2ZQK - chains M and N of the 3 polymer chains in the assembly; structure by X-ray diffraction, 2.80 A resolution.

[Chain M (and N)]
Molecule: Putative translocated intimin receptor protein (Translocated intimin receptor Tir)
Source organism: Escherichia coli
Notes: fragment: IBD domain; chain N of this document is another copy of the same molecule, construct and numbering; everything in this record applies to it too
Reference sequence: Q7DB77 (Q7DB77_ECO57); residues 1-68 here correspond to UniProt positions 269-336 (UniProt number = residue number + 268)
Chain sequence (77 residues; numbered 0 to 76; the number before each row is that of its first residue; numbering starts at 0):
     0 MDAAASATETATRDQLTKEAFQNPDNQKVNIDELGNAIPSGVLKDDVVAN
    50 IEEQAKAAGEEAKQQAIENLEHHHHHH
Unresolved in the structure: 0-4, 69-76 (chain N: 0-5, 69-76)
Construct notes: initiating methionine (0); expression tag (69-76)

[How chain M and chain N interact]
Residue-residue contacts (32):
  D13(M) - D13(N)
  D13(M) - Q14(N)
  D13(M) - K17(N)  salt bridge
  Q14(M) - D13(N)
  T16(M) - K17(N)
  K17(M) - D13(N)  salt bridge
  K17(M) - T16(N)
  K17(M) - F20(N)
  F20(M) - F20(N)  hydrophobic
  F20(M) - G40(N)
  Q21(M) - G40(N)
  P23(M) - P38(N)
  P23(M) - S39(N)
  P23(M) - G40(N)
  Q26(M) - Q26(N)  hydrogen bond
  Q26(M) - P38(N)
  V28(M) - P38(N)  hydrophobic
  L33(M) - N35(N)  hydrogen bond (backbone-side chain)
  G34(M) - N35(N)
  N35(M) - G34(N)
  N35(M) - N35(N)  hydrogen bond
  N35(M) - A36(N)  hydrogen bond (side chain-backbone)
  A36(M) - A36(N)  hydrogen bond (backbone-backbone)
  A36(M) - I37(N)
  A36(M) - P38(N)
  P38(M) - P23(N)
  P38(M) - Q26(N)
  P38(M) - V28(N)
  P38(M) - P38(N)  hydrophobic
  S39(M) - P23(N)
  G40(M) - F20(N)
  G40(M) - Q21(N)
Interface residues without a listed pair, chain M (17 interface residues in all): A10
Interface residues without a listed pair, chain N (17 interface residues in all): A10

[Overview]
The chain M/chain N interface involves 17 residues from each chain, with 5 hydrogen bonds and 2 salt bridges.
Among the polar pairs are D13(M)-K17(N), Q26(M)-Q26(N) and L33(M)-N35(N).
Chain M and chain N are both Putative translocated intimin receptor protein (Translocated intimin receptor
Tir) (Escherichia coli); the structure, Crystal structure of intimin-Tir68 complex, was determined by X-ray
diffraction.
